Entry 5BT9 (X-ray diffraction, 1.50 A resolution); this record covers chain A.

== Chain A ==
Protein: 3-oxoacyl-(Acyl-carrier-protein) reductase
Organism: Brucella canis (strain ATCC 23365 / NCTC 10854)
UniProtKB: A9MA73 (A9MA73_BRUC2); residues 9-255 here correspond to UniProt positions 1-247 (UniProt number = residue number - 8)
Chain sequence (269 residues; each row starts with the number of its first residue; numbers below 1 keep their minus sign (Met-8 is residue -8)):
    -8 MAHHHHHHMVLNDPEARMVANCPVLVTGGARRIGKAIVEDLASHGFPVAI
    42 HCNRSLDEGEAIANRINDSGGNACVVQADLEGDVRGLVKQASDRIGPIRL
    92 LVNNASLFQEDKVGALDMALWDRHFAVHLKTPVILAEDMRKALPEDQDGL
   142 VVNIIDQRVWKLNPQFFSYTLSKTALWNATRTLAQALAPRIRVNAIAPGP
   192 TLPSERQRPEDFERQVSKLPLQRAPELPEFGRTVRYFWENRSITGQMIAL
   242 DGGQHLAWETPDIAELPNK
Disordered / not traced: -8 to 5, 255-260
Sequence notes: initiating methionine (-8); expression tag (-7 to 8, 256-260)
Small-molecule neighbours: NADP (NAP; NADP nicotinamide-adenine-dinucleotide phosphate): Gly19, Arg23, Ile24, His42, Cys43, Asn44, Arg45, Ser46, Ala69, Asp70, Leu71, Glu72, Asn95, Ala96, Ser97, Val118, Ile145, Ile146, Asp147, Tyr160, Lys164, Pro189, Gly190, Pro191, Thr192, Leu193

== Overview ==
Bound to chain A: NADP.
Chain A is 3-oxoacyl-(Acyl-carrier-protein) reductase (Brucella canis (strain ATCC 23365 / NCTC 10854)); the
structure, Crystal Structure of FolM Alternative dihydrofolate reductase 1 from Brucella canis complexed with
NADP, was determined by X-ray diffraction, deposited together with 5TGD.
